Entry 1BSX (X-ray diffraction, 3.70 A resolution); this record covers chains A and X.

[Chain A]
Name: Protein (thyroid hormone receptor beta)
Organism: Homo sapiens
Notes: fragment: ligand binding domain
Reference sequence: P10828 (THB1_HUMAN); residues 202-461 here = UniProt positions 202-461
Chain sequence (260 residues; each row starts with the number of its first residue):
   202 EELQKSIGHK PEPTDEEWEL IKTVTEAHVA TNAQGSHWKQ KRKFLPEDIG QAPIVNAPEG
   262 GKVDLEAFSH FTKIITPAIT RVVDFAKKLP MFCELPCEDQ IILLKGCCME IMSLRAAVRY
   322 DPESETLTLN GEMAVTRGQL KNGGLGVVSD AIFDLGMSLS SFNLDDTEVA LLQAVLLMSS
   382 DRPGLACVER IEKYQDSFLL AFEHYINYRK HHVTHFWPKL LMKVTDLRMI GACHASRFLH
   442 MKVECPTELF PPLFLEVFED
Unresolved in the structure: 202-210, 255-262
Residues lining bound ligands: 3,5,3'triiodothyronine (T3): Phe269, Phe272, Ile275, Ile276, Ala279, Arg282, Met310, Met313, Ser314, Arg316, Ala317, Arg320, Thr329, Leu330, Asn331, Gly332, Leu341, Gly344, Leu346, Ile353, His435, Met442, Phe455

[Chain X]
Name: Protein (GRIP1)
Notes: fragment: nr-box2 from nuclear receptor interaction domain
Chain sequence (13 residues; each row starts with the number of its first residue):
   686 GHKILHRLLQ DSS
Unresolved in the structure: 686

[Interface between chain A and chain X]
Pairs across the interface (17; chain A residue first):
  Thr281(A) - Leu693(X)
  Val284(A) - Leu693(X)  hydrophobic
  Val284(A) - Leu694(X)  hydrophobic
  Lys288(A) - Leu693(X)
  Lys288(A) - Leu694(X)
  Cys298(A) - His691(X)
  Ile302(A) - Leu690(X)  hydrophobic
  Ile302(A) - Leu694(X)  hydrophobic
  Leu305(A) - Leu694(X)  hydrophobic
  Pro453(A) - Ile689(X)  hydrophobic
  Leu454(A) - Ile689(X)
  Leu454(A) - Leu690(X)  hydrophobic
  Leu454(A) - Leu693(X)  hydrophobic
  Glu457(A) - His687(X)
  Glu457(A) - Lys688(X)
  Glu457(A) - Ile689(X)  hydrogen bond (side chain-backbone)
  Glu457(A) - Leu690(X)  hydrogen bond (side chain-backbone)
Other interface residues (no listed pair), chain A (12 interface residues in all): Phe293, Gln301, Val458
Other interface residues (no listed pair), chain X (8 interface residues in all): Asp696

[Overview]
12 residues of chain A and 8 residues of chain X are in contact; the contacts include 2 hydrogen bonds. Polar
contacts include Glu457(A)-Ile689(X) and Glu457(A)-Leu690(X). Bound to chain A: 3,5,3'triiodothyronine.
Here chain A is Protein (thyroid hormone receptor beta) (Homo sapiens) and chain X is Protein (GRIP1). Entry
1BSX (Structure and specificity of nuclear receptor-coactivator interactions) was determined by X-ray
diffraction.
